Entry 3KQ4 (X-ray diffraction, 3.30 A resolution); this record covers chains A and B.

Chain A:
Protein: Gastric intrinsic factor
From: Homo sapiens
Reference sequence: P27352 (IF_HUMAN); numbering as in UniProt (aligned over 25-417)
Chain sequence (393 residues; numbered 25 to 417; the number before each row is that of its first residue):
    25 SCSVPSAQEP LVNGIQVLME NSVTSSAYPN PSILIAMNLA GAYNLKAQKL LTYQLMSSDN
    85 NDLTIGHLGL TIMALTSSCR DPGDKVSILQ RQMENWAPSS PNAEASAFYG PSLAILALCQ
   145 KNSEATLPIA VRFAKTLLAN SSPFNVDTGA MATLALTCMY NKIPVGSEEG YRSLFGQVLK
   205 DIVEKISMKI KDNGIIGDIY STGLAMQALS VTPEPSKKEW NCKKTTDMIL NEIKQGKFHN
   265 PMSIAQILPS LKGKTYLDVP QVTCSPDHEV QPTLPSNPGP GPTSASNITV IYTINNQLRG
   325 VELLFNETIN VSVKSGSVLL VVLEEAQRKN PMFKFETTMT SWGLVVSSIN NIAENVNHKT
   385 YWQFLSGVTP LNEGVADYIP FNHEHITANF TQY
Disordered / not traced: 300-307
Disulfide bonds: Cys26-Cys246, Cys103-Cys288, Cys143-Cys182
Glycans and other covalent adducts: N-acetylglucosamine (NAG) linked to Asn311, Asn413
Small-molecule neighbours: cobalamin (B12): Tyr52, Gly90, His91, Leu94, Ser130, Tyr133, Leu137, Asn169, Asp171, Asp222, Tyr224, Ser225, Leu228, Gln270, Thr364, Ser365, Trp366, Gly367, Leu368, Val369, Val370, Tyr385, Trp386, Gln387, Phe388, Pro394, Leu395, Asn396, Glu397, Gly398, Asp401, Tyr417
Curated features (UniProtKB/Swiss-Prot):
  - binding site (cob(II)alamin): Asp171, Asp222, Gln270, Ser365 to Val370, Trp386 to Leu395
  - modified residue: Ser191 (Phosphoserine)
  - glycosylation (N-linked (GlcNAc...) asparagine): Asn311, Asn330, Asn334, Asn413
  - natural variant: Ser46 (S46L: In IFD)

Chain B:
Protein: Cubilin
From: Homo sapiens
Reference sequence: O60494 (CUBN_HUMAN); numbering as in UniProt (aligned over 932-1388)
Chain sequence (457 residues; numbered 932 to 1388; the number before each row is that of its first residue):
   932 CGEILTESTG TIQSPGHPNV YPHGINCTWH ILVQPNHLIH LMFETFHLEF HYNCTNDYLE
   992 VYDTDSETSL GRYCGKSIPP SLTSSGNSLM LVFVTDSDLA YEGFLINYEA ISAATACLQD
  1052 YTDDLGTFTS PNFPNNYPNN WECIYRITVR TGQLIAVHFT NFSLEEAIGN YYTDFLEIRD
  1112 GGYEKSPLLG IFYGSNLPPT IISHSNKLWL KFKSDQIDTR SGFSAYWDGS STGCGGNLTT
  1172 SSGTFISPNY PMPYYHSSEC YWWLKSSHGS AFELEFKDFH LEHHPNCTLD YLAVYDGPSS
  1232 NSHLLTQLCG DEKPPLIRSS GDSMFIKLRT DEGQQGRGFK AEYRQTCENV VIVNQTYGIL
  1292 ESIGYPNPYS ENQHCNWTIR ATTGNTVNYT FLAFDLEHHI NCSTDYLELY DGPRQMGRYC
  1352 GVDLPPPGST TSSKLQVLLL TDGVGRREKG FQMQWFV
Disulfide bonds: Cys932-Cys958, Cys985-Cys1005, Cys1048-Cys1074, Cys1165-Cys1191, Cys1218-Cys1240, Cys1278-Cys1306, Cys1333-Cys1351
Glycans and other covalent adducts: N-acetylglucosamine (NAG) linked to Asn984, Asn1092, Asn1168, Asn1217, Asn1285, Asn1307, Asn1319, Asn1332
Metal / ion sites: Ca2+ site 1: Glu980, Asp988, Asp1027, Asp1029, Leu1030; Ca2+ site 2: Glu1096, Asp1105, Asp1146, Ile1148, Asp1149; Ca2+ site 3: Glu1213, Asp1221, Asp1262, Gly1264, Gln1265; Ca2+ site 4: Glu1328, Asp1336, Asp1373, Val1375
Curated features (UniProtKB/Swiss-Prot):
  - binding site (Ca(2+)): Glu980, Asp988, Asp1027, Asp1029, Leu1030, Glu1096, Asp1105, Asp1146, Ile1148, Asp1149, Glu1213, Asp1221, Asp1262, Gly1264, Gln1265, Glu1328, Asp1336, Asp1373, Val1375
  - glycosylation (N-linked (GlcNAc...) asparagine): Asn957, Asn984, Asn1092, Asn1168, Asn1217, Asn1285, Asn1307, Asn1319, Asn1332
  - natural variant: Gly1112 (G1112E: In IGS1; uncertain significance), Pro1297 (P1297L: In IGS1), Asn1303 (N1303H: In PROCHOB; uncertain significance)

How chain A and chain B interact:
Contacting residue pairs (40; chain A residue first):
  Pro122(A) - Ile1099(B)
  Pro122(A) - Gly1100(B)
  Pro122(A) - Tyr1102(B)  hydrophobic
  Ser123(A) - Asn1101(B)  hydrogen bond (backbone-backbone)
  Ser123(A) - Tyr1102(B)
  Ser124(A) - Asn1101(B)
  Ser124(A) - Tyr1102(B)  hydrogen bond (backbone-side chain)
  Pro125(A) - Asn1101(B)
  Pro125(A) - Tyr1102(B)
  Phe132(A) - Tyr1102(B)
  Arg156(A) - Ile1099(B)
  Lys159(A) - Glu1096(B)  salt bridge
  Lys159(A) - Thr1104(B)
  Lys159(A) - Asp1146(B)  salt bridge
  Lys159(A) - Ile1148(B)  hydrogen bond (side chain-backbone)
  Thr160(A) - Ile1099(B)
  Thr160(A) - Tyr1102(B)
  Leu162(A) - Gln1147(B)
  Ala163(A) - Tyr1102(B)  hydrophobic
  Asn164(A) - Tyr1102(B)  hydrogen bond
  Glu192(A) - Ile1148(B)
  Gly194(A) - Ile1148(B)
  Tyr195(A) - Ile1148(B)
  Gln201(A) - Gln1147(B)  hydrogen bond
  Leu322(A) - Asp1373(B)
  Leu322(A) - Gly1374(B)  hydrogen bond (backbone-backbone)
  Leu322(A) - Val1375(B)  hydrophobic
  Arg323(A) - Glu1328(B)  salt bridge
  Arg323(A) - Thr1335(B)  hydrogen bond
  Arg323(A) - Asp1373(B)  salt bridge
  Arg323(A) - Val1375(B)
  Gly324(A) - Ser1334(B)
  Gly324(A) - Thr1335(B)
  Gly324(A) - Asp1373(B)  hydrogen bond (backbone-side chain)
  Val325(A) - Ser1334(B)  hydrogen bond (backbone-backbone)
  Val325(A) - Thr1335(B)  hydrogen bond (backbone-backbone)
  Val325(A) - Tyr1337(B)  hydrophobic
  Glu326(A) - Ser1334(B)
  His382(A) - Val1375(B)
  His382(A) - Gly1376(B)
Interface residues without a listed pair, chain A (24 interface residues in all): Ala121, Leu198, Gln416
Interface residues without a listed pair, chain B (20 interface residues in all): Asp1149, Ile1331, Arg1377

In short:
Chain A and chain B form an interface of 24 and 20 residues respectively, with 10 hydrogen bonds and 4 salt
bridges. Polar pairs include Lys159(A)-Glu1096(B), Lys159(A)-Asp1146(B) and Arg323(A)-Glu1328(B). Ligands of
chain A: cobalamin. N-acetylglucosamine is covalently linked to Asn311(A) and Asn413(A).
Here chain A is Gastric intrinsic factor and chain B is Cubilin, both from Homo sapiens. Entry 3KQ4 (Structure
of Intrinsic Factor-Cobalamin bound to its receptor Cubilin) was determined by X-ray diffraction.
